7WWV - chains A and O of the 11 polymer chains in the assembly; structure by electron microscopy, 3.20 A resolution.

[Chain A]
Protein: Csy1
Organism: Vibrio phage ICP1_2011_A
Reference sequence: M1R2X3 (M1R2X3_9CAUD); residue numbers follow UniProt; this construct covers 1-179
Chain sequence (200 residues; each row starts with the number of its first residue; numbers below 1 keep their minus sign (Met-20 is residue -20)):
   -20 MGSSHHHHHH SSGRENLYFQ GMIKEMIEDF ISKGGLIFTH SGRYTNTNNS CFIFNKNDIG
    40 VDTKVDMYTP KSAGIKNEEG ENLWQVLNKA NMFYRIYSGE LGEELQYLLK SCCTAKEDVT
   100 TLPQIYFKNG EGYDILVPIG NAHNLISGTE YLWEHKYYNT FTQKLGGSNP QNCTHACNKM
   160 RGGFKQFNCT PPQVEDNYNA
Not modelled in the structure: -20 to 0
Sequence notes: initiating methionine (-20); expression tag (-19 to 0)

[Chain O]
Molecule: target strand DNA
Organism: Vibrio phage ICP1_2011_A
Sequence (60 nucleotides; each row starts with the number of its first residue; numbers below 1 keep their minus sign (DC-10 is residue -10)):
   -10 CGTTTACAGC AATTTAAATA GGGAAGATAA GCAAAGGGTT GACGAAAGCC CTTTGTCCCT
Not modelled in the structure: -10 to 2, 49

[How chain A and chain O interact]
Residue-residue contacts (12):
  Arg22(A) with DA34(O), phosphate contact; DA35(O), salt bridge to the phosphate
  Thr26(A) with DA34(O), sugar contact
  Asn27(A) with DA34(O), phosphate contact
  Lys50(A) with DA34(O), base contact; DA35(O), hydrogen bond to the base
  Gly146(A) with DG33(O), phosphate contact
  Ser147(A) with DG33(O), hydrogen bond to the phosphate
  Asn148(A) with DG33(O), base contact
  Gln150(A) with DG33(O), base contact
  Asn151(A) with DG33(O), base contact; DA34(O), hydrogen bond to the sugar
Interface residues without a listed pair, chain A (11 interface residues in all): Tyr47, Gly145
Interface residues without a listed pair, chain O (4 interface residues in all): DA36

[Summary]
Chain A and chain O form an interface of 11 and 4 residues respectively; the contacts include 3 hydrogen bonds
and 1 salt bridge. Polar contacts include Lys50(A)-DA35(O), Asn151(A)-DA34(O) and Ser147(A)-DG33(O).
Chain A is Csy1 and chain O is target strand DNA, both from Vibrio phage ICP1_2011_A; the structure, DNA
bound-ICP1 Csy complex, was determined by electron microscopy (same publication as 7WKO, 7WKP and 7WWU).
